PDB entry 7VIE | electron microscopy, 2.86 A resolution | chains A and E of the 5 polymer chains in the assembly

# Chain A
Molecule: Guanine nucleotide-binding protein G(I)/G(S)/G(T) subunit beta-1
From: Homo sapiens
UniProt: P62873 (GBB1_HUMAN); residues 1-339 here correspond to UniProt positions 2-340 (UniProt number = residue number + 1)
Amino-acid sequence (357 residues; row label = number of the first residue in the row; numbers below 1 keep their minus sign (His-17 is residue -17)):
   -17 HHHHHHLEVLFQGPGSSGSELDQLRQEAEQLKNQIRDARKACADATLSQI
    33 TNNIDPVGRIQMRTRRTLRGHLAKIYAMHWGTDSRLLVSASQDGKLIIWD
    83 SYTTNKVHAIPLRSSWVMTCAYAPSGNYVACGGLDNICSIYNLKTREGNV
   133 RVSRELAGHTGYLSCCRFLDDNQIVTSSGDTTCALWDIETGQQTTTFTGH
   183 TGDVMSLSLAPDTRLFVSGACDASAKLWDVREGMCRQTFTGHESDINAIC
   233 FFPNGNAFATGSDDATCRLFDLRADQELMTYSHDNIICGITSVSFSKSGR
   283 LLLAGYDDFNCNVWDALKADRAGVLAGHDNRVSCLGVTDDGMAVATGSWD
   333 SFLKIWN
Not modelled in the structure: -17 to 1
Differences from the reference sequence: expression tag (-17 to 0)
UniProt features mapped onto this chain:
  - modified residue: Ser1 (N-acetylserine), His265 (Phosphohistidine)

# Chain E
Molecule: scFv16
From: Mus musculus
Notes: antibody fragment or engineered binder
Amino-acid sequence (251 residues; numbered 1 to 251; the number before each row is that of its first residue):
     1 DVQLVESGGGLVQPGGSRKLSCSASGFAFSSFGMHWVRQAPEKGLEWVAY
    51 ISSGSGTIYYADTVKGRFTISRDDPKNTLFLQMTSLRSEDTAMYYCVRSI
   101 YYYGSSPFDFWGQGTTLTVSSGGGGSGGGGSGGGGSDIVMTQATSSVPVT
   151 PGESVSISCRSSKSLLHSNGNTYLYWFLQRPGQSPQLLIYRMSNLASGVP
   201 DRFSGSGSGTAFTLTISRLEAEDVGVYYCMQHLEYPLTFGAGTKLELKAA
   251 A
Not modelled in the structure: 122-133, 249-251
Disulfide bonds: Cys22-Cys96, Cys159-Cys229

# Interface between chain A and chain E
Residue-residue contacts (12):
  Arg67(A) with Tyr103(E)
  Leu68(A) with Tyr103(E), hydrophobic
  Val89(A) with Tyr102(E), hydrophobic
  Arg128(A) with Asp1(E), salt bridge; Val2(E); Arg98(E), hydrogen bond (backbone-side chain); Phe110(E)
  Glu129(A) with Gly26(E); Phe27(E); Ala28(E), hydrogen bond (backbone-backbone); Phe32(E)
  Gly130(A) with Phe32(E)
Other interface residues (no listed pair), chain A (9 interface residues in all): Asp82, His90, Asn131
Other interface residues (no listed pair), chain E (11 interface residues in all): Ile100

# Overview
Chain A and chain E form an interface of 9 and 11 residues respectively; the contacts include 2 hydrogen bonds
and 1 salt bridge. Among the polar pairs are Arg128(A)-Asp1(E), Arg128(A)-Arg98(E) and Glu129(A)-Ala28(E).
Here chain A is Guanine nucleotide-binding protein G(I)/G(S)/G(T) subunit beta-1 (Homo sapiens) and chain E is
scFv16 (Mus musculus). Entry 7VIE (Cryo-EM structure of Gi coupled Sphingosine 1-phosphate receptor bound with
S1P) was determined by electron microscopy, deposited together with 7VIF, 7VIG and 7VIH.
